PDB entry 5VOX | electron microscopy, 6.80 A resolution (low resolution: residue-level contacts below are approximate; hydrogen-bond / salt-bridge calls are withheld) | chains B and I of the 33 polymer chains in the assembly

== Chain B ==
Protein: V-type proton ATPase subunit B
From: Saccharomyces cerevisiae (strain ATCC 204508 / S288c)
UniProt: P16140 (VATB_YEAST); numbering as in UniProt (aligned over 1-517)
Sequence (517 residues; row label = number of the first residue in the row):
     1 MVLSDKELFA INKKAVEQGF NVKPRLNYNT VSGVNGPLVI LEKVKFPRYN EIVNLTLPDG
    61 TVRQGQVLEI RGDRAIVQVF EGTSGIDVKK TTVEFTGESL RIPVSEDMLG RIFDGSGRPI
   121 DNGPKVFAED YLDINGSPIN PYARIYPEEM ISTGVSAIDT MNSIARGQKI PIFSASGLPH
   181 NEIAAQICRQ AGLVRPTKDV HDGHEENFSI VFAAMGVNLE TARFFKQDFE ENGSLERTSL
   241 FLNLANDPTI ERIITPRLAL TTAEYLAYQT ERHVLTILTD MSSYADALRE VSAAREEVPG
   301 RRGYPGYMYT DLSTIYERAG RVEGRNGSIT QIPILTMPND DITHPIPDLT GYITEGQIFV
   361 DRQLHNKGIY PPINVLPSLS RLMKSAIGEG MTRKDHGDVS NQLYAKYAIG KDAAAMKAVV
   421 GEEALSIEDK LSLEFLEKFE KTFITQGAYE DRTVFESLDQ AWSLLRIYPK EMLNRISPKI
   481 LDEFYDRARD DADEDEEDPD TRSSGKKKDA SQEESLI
Not modelled in the structure: 1-28, 486-517
UniProt features mapped onto this chain:
  - binding site (ATP): R381
  - modified residue (Phosphoserine): S4, S137, S503, S504, S511, S515
  - cross-link (Glycyl lysine isopeptide (Lys-Gly)): K14 (interchain with G-Cter in ubiquitin), K508 (interchain with G-Cter in ubiquitin)

== Chain I ==
Protein: V-type proton ATPase subunit E
From: Saccharomyces cerevisiae (strain ATCC 204508 / S288c)
UniProt: P22203 (VATE_YEAST); residue numbers follow UniProt; this construct covers 1-233
Sequence (233 residues; numbered 1 to 233; the number before each row is that of its first residue):
     1 MSSAITALTP NQVNDELNKM QAFIRKEAEE KAKEIQLKAD QEYEIEKTNI VRNETNNIDG
    61 NFKSKLKKAM LSQQITKSTI ANKMRLKVLS AREQSLDGIF EETKEKLSGI ANNRDEYKPI
   121 LQSLIVEALL KLLEPKAIVK ALERDVDLIE SMKDDIMREY GEKAQRAPLE EIVISNDYLN
   181 KDLVSGGVVV SNASDKIEIN NTLEERLKLL SEEALPAIRL ELYGPSKTRK FFD
Not modelled in the structure: 1-7, 225-233

== How chain B and chain I interact ==
Contacting residue pairs - 10 pairs, chain B then chain I:
  N29(B) - K196(I)
  K43(B) - K196(I)
  V93(B) - E198(I)
  E94(B) - E198(I)
  A128(B) - L215(I)
  A128(B) - P216(I)
  E129(B) - P216(I)
  E231(B) - L71(I)
  E231(B) - Q74(I)
  E231(B) - I75(I)
Also at the interface, not in a pair above, chain B (14 interface residues in all): E42, V44, F95, P124, E230, N232, G233
Also at the interface, not in a pair above, chain I (10 interface residues in all): L89, D195, I197

== Summary ==
14 residues of chain B face 10 of chain I across their interface. From UniProt: ATP-binding residue R381(B) on
chain B.
Chain B is V-type proton ATPase subunit B and chain I is V-type proton ATPase subunit E, both from
Saccharomyces cerevisiae (strain ATCC 204508 / S288c); the structure, Yeast V-ATPase in complex with
Legionella pneumophila effector SidK (rotational state 1), was determined by electron microscopy (same
publication as 5VOZ, 5VOY, 5UF5 and 5UFK).
